Entry 7BUU (X-ray diffraction, 3.00 A resolution); this record covers chains A and B.

Chain A (and B):
Protein: FPS3
Source organism: Eucommia ulmoides
Notes: chain B of this document is another copy of the same molecule, construct and numbering; everything in this record applies to it too
Reference sequence: A0A1L3KPU1 (A0A1L3KPU1_EUCUL); numbering as in UniProt (aligned over 1-348)
Amino-acid sequence (364 residues; row label = number of the first residue in the row; numbers below 1 keep their minus sign (Met-15 is residue -15)):
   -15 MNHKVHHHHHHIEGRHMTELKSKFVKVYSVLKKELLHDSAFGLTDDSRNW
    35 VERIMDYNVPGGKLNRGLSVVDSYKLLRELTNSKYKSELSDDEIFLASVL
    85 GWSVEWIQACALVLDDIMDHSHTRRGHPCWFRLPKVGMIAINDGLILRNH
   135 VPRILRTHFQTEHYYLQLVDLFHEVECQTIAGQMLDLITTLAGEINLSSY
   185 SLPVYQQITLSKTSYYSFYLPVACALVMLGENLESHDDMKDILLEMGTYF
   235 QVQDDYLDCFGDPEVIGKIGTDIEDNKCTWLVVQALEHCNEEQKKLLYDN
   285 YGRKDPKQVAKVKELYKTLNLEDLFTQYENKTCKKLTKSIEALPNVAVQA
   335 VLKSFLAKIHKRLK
Unresolved in the structure: -15 to 2, 66-72 (chain B: -15 to 0, 103-112)
Sequence notes: initiating methionine (-15); expression tag (-14 to 0)
From the paper describing this entry:
  - mutagenesis - C94Y/A95F: abolished catalytic activity
  - specificity-determining residues: Cys94, Ala95
  - self-association interface (contacts with another copy of this molecule); pairs are residue here / residue on that copy: Ile164-Ile164 (hydrophobic contact), Ala165
  - conformationally variable residues (helix shift): Cys94

Chain A / chain B interface:
Pairs across the interface - 68 pairs, chain A then chain B:
  Ile101(A) with Ile172(B), hydrophobic
  Trp114(A) with Ala176(B); Ile179(B), hydrophobic; Ser183(B)
  Phe115(A) with Ser182(B); Ser183(B)
  Leu117(A) with Ile172(B), hydrophobic
  Pro118(A) with Leu169(B); Ile172(B), hydrophobic; Thr173(B); Ser183(B)
  Met122(A) with Leu169(B), hydrophobic; Val188(B), hydrophobic; Gln191(B)
  Ile125(A) with Ala165(B), hydrophobic; Met168(B), hydrophobic; Leu169(B)
  Asn126(A) with Gln191(B)
  Leu129(A) with Gln162(B); Ala165(B), hydrophobic
  Arg132(A) with Cys161(B)
  Pro136(A) with His157(B)
  Arg140(A) with Leu150(B); Asp154(B), salt bridge
  Gln144(A) with Leu150(B)
  Leu150(A) with Arg140(B); Gln144(B)
  Asp154(A) with Arg140(B), salt bridge
  His157(A) with Asn133(B); Pro136(B); Glu160(B), salt bridge
  Glu160(A) with His157(B), salt bridge
  Cys161(A) with Leu129(B); Arg132(B)
  Gln162(A) with Leu129(B)
  Ile164(A) with Ile164(B), hydrophobic; Met168(B)
  Ala165(A) with Ile125(B), hydrophobic
  Gln167(A) with Met168(B)
  Met168(A) with Leu98(B), hydrophobic; Ile125(B); Ile164(B), hydrophobic; Met168(B), hydrophobic; Leu171(B), hydrophobic
  Leu169(A) with Pro118(B); Met122(B), hydrophobic; Ile125(B)
  Leu171(A) with Ile172(B), hydrophobic
  Ile172(A) with Ile101(B), hydrophobic; Leu117(B), hydrophobic; Pro118(B), hydrophobic; Leu171(B), hydrophobic
  Thr173(A) with Pro118(B)
  Leu175(A) with Leu175(B), hydrophobic
  Ala176(A) with Trp114(B), hydrophobic
  Ile179(A) with Trp114(B); Ile179(B), hydrophobic
  Asn180(A) with Phe115(B)
  Ser182(A) with Phe115(B)
  Ser183(A) with Phe115(B); Pro118(B)
  Ser185(A) with Lys119(B)
  Pro187(A) with Lys119(B); Met122(B)
  Val188(A) with Lys119(B); Met122(B), hydrophobic
  Gln191(A) with Met122(B); Asn126(B)
Interface residues without a listed pair, chain A (42 interface residues in all): Ala24, Lys119, Gly121, Asn133, Glu218
Interface residues without a listed pair, chain B (43 interface residues in all): Ala24, Gly121, Gln167, Asn180, Ser185, Pro187, Glu218

In short:
42 residues of chain A and 43 residues of chain B are in contact; the contacts include 4 salt bridges. Among
the polar pairs are Arg140(A)-Asp154(B) and His157(A)-Glu160(B). The paper reports that C94Y/A95F of chain A
abolish catalytic activity; specificity determinants Cys94(A) and Ala95(A).
Both chains are FPS3 (Eucommia ulmoides). Entry 7BUU (Eucommia ulmoides TPT3, crystal form 1) was determined
by X-ray diffraction, deposited together with 7BUV, 7BUW and 7BUX.
